PDB entry 5XKO | X-ray diffraction, 1.89 A resolution | chains A and B

Chain A (and B):
Protein: Cytidine/deoxycytidylate deaminase, zinc-binding region
Organism: Mycobacterium smegmatis (strain ATCC 700084 / mc(2)155)
Notes: chain B of this document is another copy of the same molecule, construct and numbering; everything in this record applies to it too
Reference sequence: A0QY90 (A0QY90_MYCS2); numbering as in UniProt (aligned over 2-159)
Amino-acid sequence (158 residues; numbered 2 to 159; the number before each row is that of its first residue):
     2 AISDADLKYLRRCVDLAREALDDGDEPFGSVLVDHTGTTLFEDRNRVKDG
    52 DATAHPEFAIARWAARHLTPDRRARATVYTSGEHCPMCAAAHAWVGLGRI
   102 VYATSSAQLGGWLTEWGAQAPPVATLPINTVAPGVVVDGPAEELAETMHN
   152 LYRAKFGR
Disordered / not traced: 51 (chain B: fully traced)
Ion coordination: Zn2+: H56, C86, C89 (together with cacodylate ion)
Reported in the primary citation:
  - Zn2+ coordination: H56, C86, C89
  - catalytic residues: N46, E58 (proposed by the authors, not directly observed)
  - mutagenesis - E58A: abolished catalytic activity on all four substrates
  - mutagenesis - E27A, E27D: decreased catalytic activity on isoguanine
  - mutagenesis - E27A: unchanged catalytic activity on acetoguanide
  - mutagenesis - F29A, N46A: abolished catalytic activity on all compounds
  - mutagenesis - E27A: decreased catalytic activity on 5-azacytosine

How chain A and chain B interact:
Residue-residue contacts (52; chain A residue first):
  D52(A) with R63(B), salt bridge
  A53(A) with W95(B)
  T54(A) with R63(B), hydrogen bond; V96(B)
  H56(A) with W95(B)
  F59(A) with F59(B), hydrophobic; R63(B); M88(B), hydrophobic
  R63(A) with D52(B), salt bridge; T54(B), hydrogen bond; F59(B)
  A66(A) with D52(B)
  C86(A) with W95(B), hydrogen bond
  M88(A) with F59(B), hydrophobic; M88(B); A91(B); A92(B), hydrophobic; W95(B)
  A91(A) with M88(B); V124(B)
  A92(A) with M88(B), hydrophobic
  A94(A) with P123(B); V124(B), hydrophobic
  W95(A) with A53(B); H56(B); C86(B), hydrogen bond; M88(B); P122(B), hydrophobic; P123(B); V124(B)
  V96(A) with T54(B)
  P122(A) with W95(B), hydrophobic
  P123(A) with A94(B); W95(B); A133(B); P134(B)
  V124(A) with A91(B); A94(B), hydrophobic; W95(B); V132(B)
  A125(A) with T131(B); V132(B), hydrogen bond (backbone-backbone)
  L127(A) with L127(B), hydrophobic; T131(B)
  T131(A) with A125(B); L127(B)
  V132(A) with V124(B); A125(B), hydrogen bond (backbone-backbone); L127(B), hydrophobic
  A133(A) with P123(B)
  P134(A) with P123(B); A125(B)
Interface residues without a listed pair, chain A (26 interface residues in all): A55, R74, P87
Interface residues without a listed pair, chain B (26 interface residues in all): G51, A55, A66, P87

In short:
Chain A and chain B each contribute 26 residues to their interface, with 6 hydrogen bonds and 2 salt bridges.
Polar contacts include D52(A)-R63(B), T54(A)-R63(B) and C86(A)-W95(B). The paper reports catalytic residues
N46(A) and E58(A); E27A and E27D of chain A reduce catalytic activity on isoguanine; 5 substitutions were
tested in all.
Both chains are Cytidine/deoxycytidylate deaminase, zinc-binding region (Mycobacterium smegmatis (strain ATCC
700084 / mc(2)155)). Entry 5XKO (Crystal structure of native Msmeg3575 deaminase from Mycobacterium smegmatis)
was determined by X-ray diffraction together with 5XKP and 5XKQ from the same study.
